Entry 4LF7 (X-ray diffraction, 3.15 A resolution); this record covers chains A and L of the 21 polymer chains in the assembly.

[Chain A]
Molecule: 16S rRNA
From: Thermus thermophilus
Sequence (1522 nucleotides; each row starts with the number of its first residue; note: 42 numbers in that range are skipped by the numbering (no residue carries them; nothing is unmodelled there); a row labelled like 190A-190L holds insertion residues (190A, then the next letters in order); numbering starts at 0):
     0 UUUGUUGGAG AGUUUGAUCC UGGCUCAGGG UGAACGCUGG CGGCGUGCCU AAGACAUGCA
    60 AGUCGUGCGG G
    73 CCGCGGGGUU UU
    88 ACUCCG
    95 UGGUC
   101 AGCGGCGGAC GGGUGAGUAA CGCGUGGGU
  129A G
   130 ACCUACCCGG AAGAGGGGGA CAACCCGGGG AAACUCGGGC UAAUCCCCCA UGUGGACCCG
   190 C
190A-190L CCCUUGGGGUGU
   191 GUCCAAAGGG CUUU
   216 GCCCGCUUCC GGAUGGGCCC GCGUCCCAUC AGCUAGUUGG UGGGGUAAUG GCCCACCAAG
   276 GCGACGACGG GUAGCCGGUC UGAGAGGAUG GCCGGCCACA GGGGCACUGA GACACGGGCC
   336 CCACUCCUAC GGGAGGCAGC AGUUAGGAAU CUUCCGCAAU GGGCGCAAGC CUGACGGAGC
   396 GACGCCGCUU GGAGGAAGAA GCCCUUCGGG GUGUAAACUC CUGAA
   442 CCCGGGACGA AACCCCCGAC GA
   474 GGGGACUGAC GGUACCGGG
   494 GUAAUAGCGC CGGCCAACUC CGUGCCAGCA GCCGCGGUAA UACGGAGGGC GCGAGCGUUA
   554 CCCGGAUUCA CUGGGCGUAA AGGGCGUGUA GGCGGCCUGG GGCGUCCCAU GUGAAAGACC
   614 ACGGCUCAAC CGUGGGGGAG CGUGGGAUAC GCUCAGGCUA GACGGUGGGA GAGGGUGGUG
   674 GAAUUCCCGG AGUAGCGGUG AAAUGCGCAG AUACCGGGAG GAACGCCGAU GGCGAAGGCA
   734 GCCACCUGGU CCACCCGUGA CGCUGAGGCG CGAAAGCGUG GGGAGCAAAC CGGAUUAGAU
   794 ACCCGGGUAG UCCACGCCCU AAACGAUGCG CGCUAGGUCU CUGGGUCU
   848 CCUGGGGGCC GAAGCUAACG CGUUAAGCGC GCCGCCUGGG GAGUACGGCC GCAAGGCUGA
   908 AACUCAAAGG AAUUGACGGG GGCCCGCACA AGCGGUGGAG CAUGUGGUUU AAUUCGAAGX
   968 AACGCGAAGA ACCUUACCAG GCCUUGACAU GCUAGG
 1003A G
  1004 AACCCGGGUG AAAGCCUGGG GUGCCCC
1030A-1030D GCGA
  1031 GGGGAGCCCU AGCACAGGUG CUGCAUGGCC GUCGUCAGCU CGUGCCGUGA GGUGUUGGGU
  1091 UAAGUCCCGC AACGAGCGCA ACCCCCGCCG UUAGUUGCCA GCGGUUCGGC CGGGCACUCU
  1151 AACGGGACUG CCCGCGAAA
  1171 GCGGGAGGAA GGAGGGGACG ACGUCUGGUC AGCAUGGCCC UUACGGCCUG GGCGACACAC
  1231 GUGCUACAAU GCCCACUACA AAGCGAUGCC ACCCGGCAAC GGGGAGCUAA UCGCAAAAAG
  1291 GUGGGCCCAG UUCGGAUUGG GGUCUGCAAC CCGACCCCAU GAAGCCGGAA UCGCUAGUAA
  1351 UCGCGGAUCA G
 1361A C
  1362 CAUGCCGCGG UGAAUACGUU CCCGGGCCUU GUACACACXG CCXGUXACGC CAUGGGAGCG
  1422 GGCUCUACCC GAAGUCGCCG GG
  1446 AGCCUACGGG
  1459 CAGGCGCCGA GGGUAGGGCC CGUGACUGGG GCGAAGUCGU AACAAGGUAG CUGUACCGGA
  1519 AGGUGCGGCU GGAUCCACUC CUUUCU
Not modelled in the structure: 0-4, 1534-1540
Modified positions: PSU (pseudouridine-5'-monophosphate) at position 516, 7MG (7N-methyl-8-hydroguanosine-5'-monophosphate) at position 527, M2G (N2-dimethylguanosine-5'-monophosphate) at position 966, 5MC (5-methylcytidine-5'-monophosphate) at position 967, 2MG (2N-methylguanosine-5'-monophosphate) at position 1207, 5MC (5-methylcytidine-5'-monophosphate) at position 1400, 4OC (4n,o2'-methylcytidine-5'-monophosphate) at position 1402, 5MC (5-methylcytidine-5'-monophosphate) at position 1404, 5MC (5-methylcytidine-5'-monophosphate) at position 1407, UR3 (3-methyluridine-5'-monophoshate) at position 1498, PSU (pseudouridine-5'-monophosphate) at position 1540, PSU (pseudouridine-5'-monophosphate) at position 1541
Sequence notes: conflict C1534 (A2157 in M26923.1), A1535 (C2158 in M26923.1)
Metal / ion sites: Mg2+ site 1 near U5 (its only coordinating residue here); Mg2+ site 2 near U12 (its only coordinating residue here); Mg2+ site 3: U12, A914; Mg2+ site 4 near G21 (its only coordinating residue here); Mg2+ site 5 near A53 (its only coordinating residue here); Mg2+ site 6 near G61 (its only coordinating residue here); Mg2+ site 7 near G107 (its only coordinating residue here); Mg2+ site 8 near G113 (its only coordinating residue here); Mg2+ site 9: G115, A116, G117, G289; Mg2+ site 10: A116, G117, G289; Mg2+ site 11: C121, G124, U125, G236; K+ site 1 near G167 (its only coordinating residue here); 81 more Mg2+ sites not listed; 6 more K+ sites not listed
Ligand contacts:
  - paromomycin (PAR), molecule 1: U30, G31, C48, U49, U304, G306, C554, C555
  - paromomycin (PAR), molecule 2: G31, C47, C48, A50, A51, G52, A53, G113, U114, G115, A353, C355, A356, U358, U359, A360, G361, U365, C366
  - paromomycin (PAR), molecule 3: A119, A120, C121, G122, C123, G236, C237, G238, U239, C240, C241, C242, G281, A282, G284
  - paromomycin (PAR), molecule 4: G567, G568, C569, G570, G575, G821, C822, G874, C875, C877, C879, C880
  - paromomycin (PAR), molecule 5: G610, A611, C612, C613, A614, A622, C623, C624, G625, U626
  - paromomycin (PAR), molecule 6: G661, G662, A663, G664, G666, G667, C739, U740, G741, G742, U743
  - paromomycin (PAR), molecule 7: U669, G670, G671, U672, G673, G714, A715, A716, C717, C805, C806, A807
  - paromomycin (PAR), molecule 8: G1061, U1062, U1065, C1066, A1188, C1189, G1190
  - paromomycin (PAR), molecule 9: G1405, U1406, 5MC_1407, A1408, C1409, G1489, C1490, G1491, A1492, A1493, G1494, U1495, C1496

[Chain L]
Name: ribosomal protein S12
From: Thermus thermophilus
UniProt: F6DEQ7 (F6DEQ7_THETG); numbering as in UniProt (aligned over 1-135)
Chain sequence (135 residues; numbered 1 to 135; the number before each row is that of its first residue):
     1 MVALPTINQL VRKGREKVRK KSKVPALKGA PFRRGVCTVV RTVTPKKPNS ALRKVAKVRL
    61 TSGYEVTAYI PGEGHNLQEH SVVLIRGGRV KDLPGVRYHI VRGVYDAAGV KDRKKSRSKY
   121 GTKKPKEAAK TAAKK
Not modelled in the structure: 1-4, 130-135
Modified positions: Asp92 ((3s)-3-(methylsulfanyl)-l-aspartic acid; 0TD)
Metal / ion sites: Mg2+: Pro48, Asn49 (shared with G529(A) of chain A)

[Chain A / chain L interface]
Contacting residue pairs (128; chain A residue first):
  C23(A) - Lys23(L)  phosphate contact
  U24(A) - Lys23(L)  salt bridge to the phosphate
  A33(A) - Pro31(L)  sugar contact
  A33(A) - Phe32(L)  base contact
  C34(A) - Phe32(L)  sugar contact
  C34(A) - Val101(L)  sugar contact
  C34(A) - Val104(L)  phosphate contact
  G35(A) - Val104(L)  sugar contact
  G35(A) - Ser118(L)  hydrogen bond to the sugar
  G35(A) - Gly121(L)  sugar contact
  C36(A) - Arg117(L)  hydrogen bond to the sugar
  C36(A) - Ser118(L)  sugar contact
  C36(A) - Thr122(L)  sugar contact
  C36(A) - Lys123(L)  salt bridge to the phosphate
  C36(A) - Lys124(L)  hydrogen bond to the phosphate
  U37(A) - Lys123(L)  phosphate contact
  U37(A) - Lys124(L)  hydrogen bond to the phosphate
  C241(A) - Arg19(L)  hydrogen bond to the sugar
  G302(A) - Lys17(L)  salt bridge to the phosphate
  A303(A) - Lys17(L)  salt bridge to the phosphate
  G362(A) - Lys28(L)  hydrogen bond to the sugar
  G362(A) - Arg33(L)  phosphate contact
  G362(A) - Arg34(L)  salt bridge to the phosphate
  G362(A) - Thr61(L)  phosphate contact
  A363(A) - Lys28(L)  hydrogen bond to the base
  A363(A) - Ala30(L)  base contact
  A363(A) - Pro31(L)  base contact
  A363(A) - Phe32(L)  base contact
  A363(A) - Arg33(L)  salt bridge to the phosphate
  A363(A) - Arg34(L)  salt bridge to the phosphate
  A363(A) - Thr61(L)  hydrogen bond to the phosphate
  A363(A) - Leu84(L)  sugar contact
  A363(A) - Tyr105(L)  sugar contact
  A364(A) - Lys28(L)  base contact
  G500(A) - Lys124(L)  phosphate contact
  C501(A) - Arg117(L)  salt bridge to the phosphate
  C501(A) - Ser118(L)  phosphate contact
  C501(A) - Lys124(L)  phosphate contact
  G502(A) - Lys115(L)  phosphate contact
  G502(A) - Ser116(L)  phosphate contact
  G502(A) - Arg117(L)  phosphate contact
  G502(A) - Ser118(L)  hydrogen bond to the phosphate
  G502(A) - Lys119(L)  phosphate contact
  C503(A) - Ser116(L)  hydrogen bond to the phosphate
  C503(A) - Lys119(L)  salt bridge to the phosphate
  C518(A) - Ser50(L)  phosphate contact
  C519(A) - Ser50(L)  hydrogen bond to the phosphate
  A520(A) - Ala51(L)  phosphate contact
  A520(A) - Leu52(L)  hydrogen bond to the phosphate
  A520(A) - Glu73(L)  hydrogen bond to the sugar
  G521(A) - Arg53(L)  hydrogen bond to the base
  G521(A) - Lys54(L)  salt bridge to the phosphate
  G521(A) - Gly72(L)  phosphate contact
  G521(A) - Glu73(L)  phosphate contact
  C522(A) - Asn49(L)  base contact
  C522(A) - Arg53(L)  base contact
  C522(A) - Tyr69(L)  hydrogen bond to the phosphate
  C522(A) - Pro71(L)  phosphate contact
  C522(A) - Gly72(L)  hydrogen bond to the phosphate
  C522(A) - Asp92(L)  base contact
  C522(A) - Tyr120(L)  hydrogen bond to the phosphate
  A523(A) - Arg53(L)  base contact
  A523(A) - Val90(L)  base contact
  A523(A) - Lys91(L)  base contact
  A523(A) - Asp92(L)  base contact
  A523(A) - Tyr120(L)  phosphate contact
  C525(A) - Arg89(L)  salt bridge to the phosphate
  C526(A) - Lys91(L)  salt bridge to the phosphate
  7MG_527(A) - Asn49(L)  hydrogen bond to the base
  C528(A) - Asn49(L)  hydrogen bond to the base
  G529(A) - Asn49(L)  base contact
  G529(A) - Ser50(L)  hydrogen bond to the base
  G537(A) - Glu73(L)  sugar contact
  G537(A) - Arg113(L)  salt bridge to the phosphate
  G538(A) - Arg113(L)  salt bridge to the phosphate
  G538(A) - Lys114(L)  hydrogen bond to the phosphate
  G538(A) - Lys115(L)  hydrogen bond to the phosphate
  A539(A) - Lys114(L)  phosphate contact
  A539(A) - Lys115(L)  salt bridge to the phosphate
  G550(A) - Lys119(L)  sugar contact
  U551(A) - Arg86(L)  sugar contact
  U551(A) - Lys119(L)  sugar contact
  U552(A) - Pro31(L)  hydrogen bond to the sugar
  U552(A) - Arg86(L)  sugar contact
  U552(A) - Gly87(L)  hydrogen bond to the sugar
  A553(A) - Val24(L)  phosphate contact
  A553(A) - Gly29(L)  sugar contact
  A553(A) - Ala30(L)  sugar contact
  A553(A) - Pro31(L)  sugar contact
  A553(A) - Gly87(L)  phosphate contact
  A553(A) - Gly88(L)  phosphate contact
  C554(A) - Ser22(L)  hydrogen bond to the phosphate
  C555(A) - Lys20(L)  salt bridge to the phosphate
  C556(A) - Lys20(L)  salt bridge to the phosphate
  C562(A) - Arg15(L)  base contact
  C562(A) - Glu16(L)  hydrogen bond to the sugar
  C562(A) - Lys17(L)  sugar contact
  A563(A) - Arg15(L)  base contact
  C564(A) - Leu10(L)  phosphate contact
  C564(A) - Arg15(L)  salt bridge to the phosphate
  G567(A) - Pro5(L)  base contact
  G567(A) - Arg15(L)  hydrogen bond to the base
  G568(A) - Pro5(L)  base contact
  G585(A) - Asn8(L)  sugar contact
  C879(A) - Thr6(L)  base contact
  C879(A) - Asn8(L)  phosphate contact
  C880(A) - Thr6(L)  hydrogen bond to the phosphate
  C880(A) - Asn8(L)  hydrogen bond to the phosphate
  C880(A) - Gln9(L)  base contact
  C880(A) - Arg12(L)  salt bridge to the phosphate
  G881(A) - Gln9(L)  hydrogen bond to the phosphate
  G881(A) - Arg12(L)  salt bridge to the phosphate
  G881(A) - Lys13(L)  phosphate contact
  C882(A) - Pro5(L)  base contact
  C882(A) - Lys13(L)  salt bridge to the phosphate
  U884(A) - Arg15(L)  hydrogen bond to the base
  A909(A) - Lys21(L)  salt bridge to the phosphate
  C910(A) - Arg97(L)  salt bridge to the phosphate
  U911(A) - Gly95(L)  phosphate contact
  U911(A) - Arg97(L)  salt bridge to the phosphate
  C912(A) - Arg89(L)  salt bridge to the phosphate
  A913(A) - Lys46(L)  salt bridge to the phosphate
  A913(A) - Lys91(L)  salt bridge to the phosphate
  C1412(A) - Lys57(L)  salt bridge to the phosphate
  C1490(A) - Pro94(L)  sugar contact
  G1491(A) - Lys46(L)  sugar contact
  A1492(A) - Lys46(L)  phosphate contact
  A1492(A) - Lys47(L)  hydrogen bond to the phosphate
Interface residues without a listed pair, chain A (63 interface residues in all): A32, U49, C883, A908, C1411
Interface residues without a listed pair, chain L (68 interface residues in all): Val18, Pro45, Pro48, Arg102, Gly103

[Overview]
63 residues of chain A and 68 residues of chain L are in contact; the contacts include 32 hydrogen bonds and
28 salt bridges. Polar contacts include A363(A)-Lys28(L), G521(A)-Arg53(L) and 7MG_527(A)-Asn49(L). Chain A
binds 9 copies of paromomycin.
Here chain A is 16S rRNA and chain L is ribosomal protein S12, both from Thermus thermophilus. Entry 4LF7
(Crystal Structure of 30S ribosomal subunit from Thermus thermophilus) was determined by X-ray diffraction.
